Entry 1SL4 (X-ray diffraction, 1.55 A resolution); this record covers chain A.

Chain A:
Protein: mDC-SIGN1B type I isoform
Organism: Homo sapiens
Sequence (155 residues; row label = number of the first residue in the row):
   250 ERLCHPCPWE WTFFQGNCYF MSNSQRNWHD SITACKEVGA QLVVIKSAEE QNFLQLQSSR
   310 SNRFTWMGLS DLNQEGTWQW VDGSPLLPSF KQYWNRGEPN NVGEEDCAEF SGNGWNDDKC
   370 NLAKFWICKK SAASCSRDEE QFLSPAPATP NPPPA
Disordered / not traced: 250-252, 385-404
Disulfides: Cys253-Cys384, Cys256-Cys267, Cys284-Cys377, Cys356-Cys369
Ion coordination: Ca2+ site 1: Asp320, Glu324, Asn350, Glu354, Asp355; Ca2+ site 2: Glu324, Glu353, Asp355; Ca2+ site 3: Glu347, Asn349, Glu354, Asn365, Asp366 (together with alpha-D-mannopyranose)

Overview:
Asp320, Glu324, Asn350, Glu354 and Asp355 form the Ca2+ site 1. The Ca2+ site 2 is built by Glu324, Glu353 and
Asp355.
Chain A is mDC-SIGN1B type I isoform (Homo sapiens); the structure, Crystal Structure of DC-SIGN carbohydrate
recognition domain complexed with Man4, was determined by X-ray diffraction (same publication as 1SL5 and
1SL6).
